7NAS - chains A and T of the 14 polymer chains in the assembly; structure by electron microscopy, 3.31 A resolution.

# Chain A
Molecule: 16S rRNA
From: Escherichia coli (strain K12)
Sequence (1542 nucleotides; row label = number of the first residue in the row):
     1 AAAUUGAAGA GUUUGAUCAU GGCUCAGAUU GAACGCUGGC GGCAGGCCUA ACACAUGCAA
    61 GUCGAACGGU AACAGGAAGA AGCUUGCUUC UUUGCUGACG AGUGGCGGAC GGGUGAGUAA
   121 UGUCUGGGAA ACUGCCUGAU GGAGGGGGAU AACUACUGGA AACGGUAGCU AAUACCGCAU
   181 AACGUCGCAA GACCAAAGAG GGGGACCUUC GGGCCUCUUG CCAUCGGAUG UGCCCAGAUG
   241 GGAUUAGCUA GUAGGUGGGG UAACGGCUCA CCUAGGCGAC GAUCCCUAGC UGGUCUGAGA
   301 GGAUGACCAG CCACACUGGA ACUGAGACAC GGUCCAGACU CCUACGGGAG GCAGCAGUGG
   361 GGAAUAUUGC ACAAUGGGCG CAAGCCUGAU GCAGCCAUGC CGCGUGUAUG AAGAAGGCCU
   421 UCGGGUUGUA AAGUACUUUC AGCGGGGAGG AAGGGAGUAA AGUUAAUACC UUUGCUCAUU
   481 GACGUUACCC GCAGAAGAAG CACCGGCUAA CUCCGUGCCA GCAGCCXCGG UAAUACGGAG
   541 GGUGCAAGCG UUAAUCGGAA UUACUGGGCG UAAAGCGCAC GCAGGCGGUU UGUUAAGUCA
   601 GAUGUGAAAU CCCCGGGCUC AACCUGGGAA CUGCAUCUGA UACUGGCAAG CUUGAGUCUC
   661 GUAGAGGGGG GUAGAAUUCC AGGUGUAGCG GUGAAAUGCG UAGAGAUCUG GAGGAAUACC
   721 GGUGGCGAAG GCGGCCCCCU GGACGAAGAC UGACGCUCAG GUGCGAAAGC GUGGGGAGCA
   781 AACAGGAUUA GAUACCCUGG UAGUCCACGC CGUAAACGAU GUCGACUUGG AGGUUGUGCC
   841 CUUGAGGCGU GGCUUCCGGA GCUAACGCGU UAAGUCGACC GCCUGGGGAG UACGGCCGCA
   901 AGGUUAAAAC UCAAAUGAAU UGACGGGGGC CCGCACAAGC GGUGGAGCAU GUGGUUUAAU
   961 UCGAUGXAAC GCGAAGAACC UUACCUGGUC UUGACAUCCA CGGAAGUUUU CAGAGAUGAG
  1021 AAUGUGCCUU CGGGAACCGU GAGACAGGUG CUGCAUGGCU GUCGUCAGCU CGUGUUGUGA
  1081 AAUGUUGGGU UAAGUCCCGC AACGAGCGCA ACCCUUAUCC UUUGUUGCCA GCGGUCCGGC
  1141 CGGGAACUCA AAGGAGACUG CCAGUGAUAA ACUGGAGGAA GGUGGGGAUG ACGUCAAGUC
  1201 AUCAUGGCCC UUACGACCAG GGCUACACAC GUGCUACAAU GGCGCAUACA AAGAGAAGCG
  1261 ACCUCGCGAG AGCAAGCGGA CCUCAUAAAG UGCGUCGUAG UCCGGAUUGG AGUCUGCAAC
  1321 UCGACUCCAU GAAGUCGGAA UCGCUAGUAA UCGUGGAUCA GAAUGCCACG GUGAAUACGU
  1381 UCCCGGGCCU UGUACACACC GCCCGUXACA CCAUGGGAGU GGGUUGCAAA AGAAGUAGGU
  1441 AGCUUAACCU UCGGGAGGGC GCUUACCACU UUGUGAUUCA UGACUGGGGU GAAGUCGUAA
  1501 CAAGGUAACC GUAGGGGAAC CUGCGGUUGG AUCACCUCCU UA
Unresolved in the structure: 931-1386, 1393-1502, 1541-1542
Modified / non-standard residues: PSU (pseudouridine-5'-monophosphate) at position 516, G7M (N7-methyl-guanosine-5'-monophosphate) at position 527, 2MG (2N-methylguanosine-5'-monophosphate) at position 966, 5MC (5-methylcytidine-5'-monophosphate) at position 967, 2MG (2N-methylguanosine-5'-monophosphate) at position 1207, 4OC (4n,o2'-methylcytidine-5'-monophosphate) at position 1402, 5MC (5-methylcytidine-5'-monophosphate) at position 1407, UR3 (3-methyluridine-5'-monophoshate) at position 1498, 2MG (2N-methylguanosine-5'-monophosphate) at position 1516, MA6 (6N-dimethyladenosine-5'-monophoshate) at position 1518, MA6 (6N-dimethyladenosine-5'-monophoshate) at position 1519
Bound ions: Mg2+ site 1 near G21 (its only coordinating residue here); Mg2+ site 2 near G41 (its only coordinating residue here); Mg2+ site 3: C48, G115; Mg2+ site 4 near A53 (its only coordinating residue here); Mg2+ site 5 near A59 (its only coordinating residue here); Mg2+ site 6: A109, G331; Mg2+ site 7 near G111 (its only coordinating residue here); Mg2+ site 8: G145, G177, A197; Mg2+ site 9 near A174 (its only coordinating residue here); Mg2+ site 10: G299, G558; Mg2+ site 11: A306, C307; Mg2+ site 12 near C328 (its only coordinating residue here); 17 more Mg2+ sites not listed

# Chain T
Name: 30S ribosomal protein S20
From: Escherichia coli (strain K12)
Reference sequence: P0A7U7 (RS20_ECOLI); numbering as in UniProt (aligned over 1-87)
Sequence (87 residues; row label = number of the first residue in the row):
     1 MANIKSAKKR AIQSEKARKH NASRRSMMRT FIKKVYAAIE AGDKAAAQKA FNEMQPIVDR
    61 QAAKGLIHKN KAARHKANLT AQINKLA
Unresolved in the structure: 1

# How chain A and chain T interact
Residue-residue contacts (66; chain A residue first):
  A60(A) / Ile-4(T)  phosphate contact
  G61(A) / Ile-4(T)  phosphate contact
  G61(A) / Ser-6(T)  hydrogen bond to the base
  A101(A) / Lys-5(T)  salt bridge to the phosphate
  G102(A) / Lys-5(T)  salt bridge to the phosphate
  U103(A) / Lys-9(T)  phosphate contact
  G104(A) / Lys-9(T)  hydrogen bond to the base
  G104(A) / Gln-13(T)  hydrogen bond to the phosphate
  G104(A) / Lys-16(T)  salt bridge to the phosphate
  G105(A) / Gln-13(T)  phosphate contact
  C106(A) / Arg-10(T)  base contact
  G107(A) / Ser-6(T)  hydrogen bond to the base
  G107(A) / Arg-10(T)  hydrogen bond to the base
  G108(A) / Arg-10(T)  base contact
  C132(A) / His-68(T)  sugar contact
  C132(A) / Asn-70(T)  phosphate contact
  C175(A) / His-20(T)  hydrogen bond to the phosphate
  C176(A) / His-20(T)  salt bridge to the phosphate
  C176(A) / Arg-24(T)  salt bridge to the phosphate
  G177(A) / Arg-60(T)  phosphate contact
  U185(A) / Ala-73(T)  phosphate contact
  U185(A) / Lys-76(T)  hydrogen bond to the base
  C186(A) / Ala-73(T)  sugar contact
  C186(A) / Lys-76(T)  hydrogen bond to the sugar
  C186(A) / Ala-77(T)  phosphate contact
  C186(A) / Thr-80(T)  sugar contact
  G187(A) / Ala-77(T)  phosphate contact
  A192(A) / Asn-52(T)  hydrogen bond to the sugar
  C193(A) / Gln-55(T)  hydrogen bond to the sugar
  C193(A) / Pro-56(T)  phosphate contact
  C193(A) / Asp-59(T)  hydrogen bond to the sugar
  C194(A) / Pro-56(T)  sugar contact
  C194(A) / Asp-59(T)  sugar contact
  C194(A) / Arg-60(T)  hydrogen bond to the phosphate
  C194(A) / Ala-63(T)  sugar contact
  A195(A) / Arg-60(T)  salt bridge to the phosphate
  A195(A) / Lys-64(T)  hydrogen bond to the phosphate
  A196(A) / Lys-64(T)  salt bridge to the phosphate
  U224(A) / Lys-69(T)  salt bridge to the phosphate
  G258(A) / Lys-85(T)  salt bridge to the phosphate
  G259(A) / Tyr-36(T)  hydrogen bond to the phosphate
  G259(A) / Asn-78(T)  hydrogen bond to the phosphate
  G259(A) / Gln-82(T)  phosphate contact
  G260(A) / His-75(T)  salt bridge to the phosphate
  U261(A) / Lys-71(T)  salt bridge to the phosphate
  U261(A) / Arg-74(T)  salt bridge to the phosphate
  A262(A) / His-68(T)  hydrogen bond to the sugar
  A262(A) / Asn-70(T)  hydrogen bond to the sugar
  A262(A) / Arg-74(T)  salt bridge to the phosphate
  A263(A) / Arg-74(T)  salt bridge to the phosphate
  C322(A) / Arg-18(T)  sugar contact
  U323(A) / Arg-18(T)  sugar contact
  U323(A) / Asn-21(T)  hydrogen bond to the phosphate
  U323(A) / Arg-25(T)  salt bridge to the phosphate
  G324(A) / Asn-21(T)  hydrogen bond to the phosphate
  G331(A) / Asn-3(T)  phosphate contact
  G331(A) / Ile-4(T)  sugar contact
  G332(A) / Ala-2(T)  hydrogen bond to the phosphate
  G332(A) / Asn-3(T)  hydrogen bond to the phosphate
  G332(A) / Ile-4(T)  hydrogen bond to the phosphate
  G332(A) / Ala-7(T)  phosphate contact
  G332(A) / Ala-11(T)  sugar contact
  U333(A) / Ala-2(T)  hydrogen bond to the phosphate
  G350(A) / Ala-2(T)  phosphate contact
  G350(A) / Asn-3(T)  phosphate contact
  G351(A) / Asn-3(T)  hydrogen bond to the phosphate
Other interface residues (no listed pair), chain A (42 interface residues in all): A131, U133, C178, U180, G257
Other interface residues (no listed pair), chain T (39 interface residues in all): Ser-14, Ala-17

# Summary
42 residues of chain A face 39 of chain T across their interface, with 24 hydrogen bonds and 15 salt bridges.
Among the polar pairs are G61(A)/Ser-6(T), G104(A)/Lys-9(T) and G107(A)/Ser-6(T). C48(A) and G115(A)
coordinate Mg2+ site 3. A109(A) and G331(A) coordinate Mg2+ site 6.
Here chain A is 16S rRNA and chain T is 30S ribosomal protein S20, both from Escherichia coli (strain K12).
Entry 7NAS (Bacterial 30S ribosomal subunit assembly complex state A (multibody refinement for body domain of
30S ribosome)) was determined by electron microscopy (same publication as 7AF3, 7AF5, 7AF8, 7AFA, 7AFD, 7AFH
and 17 further entries).
